PDB entry 5WME | X-ray diffraction, 2.30 A resolution | chains A and C of the 4 polymer chains in the assembly

== Chain A (and C) ==
Name: Capsid assembly scaffolding protein, Myosin-7
Source organism: Bacillus phage phi29
Notes: fragment: UNP P13848 residues 2-48, UNP P12883 residues 1729-1786; chain C of this document is another copy of the same molecule, construct and numbering; everything in this record applies to it too
UniProt: chimeric construct of P13848, P12883: residues 2-47 from P13848 (SCAF_BPPH2) positions 2-47 (same numbers); residues 48-1786 from P12883 positions 1728-1786 (offset varies)
Amino-acid sequence (109 residues; numbered -2 to 1786; 1680 numbers in that range are skipped by the numbering (no residue carries them; nothing is unmodelled there); the number before each row is that of its first residue; numbers below 1 keep their minus sign (Gly-2 is residue -2)):
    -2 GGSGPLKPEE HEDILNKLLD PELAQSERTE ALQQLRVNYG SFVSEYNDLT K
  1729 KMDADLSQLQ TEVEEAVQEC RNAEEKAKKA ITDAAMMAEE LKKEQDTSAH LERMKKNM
Disordered / not traced: -2 to 1, 1773-1786 (chain C: -2 to 0, 1774-1786)
Construct notes: expression tag (-2 to 1)
Reported in the primary citation:
  - self-association interface (contacts with another copy of this molecule): Met1730

== How chain A and chain C interact ==
Contacting residue pairs - 34 pairs, chain A then chain C:
  Glu42(A) - Glu1772(C)
  Lys1729(A) - Glu1768(C)  salt bridge
  Lys1729(A) - Leu1769(C)
  Lys1729(A) - Glu1772(C)  salt bridge
  Met1730(A) - Leu1769(C)  hydrophobic
  Asp1733(A) - Met1765(C)
  Gln1736(A) - Met1765(C)
  Leu1737(A) - Ala1758(C)
  Leu1737(A) - Ala1762(C)  hydrophobic
  Leu1737(A) - Met1765(C)  hydrophobic
  Glu1740(A) - Ala1758(C)
  Glu1740(A) - Asp1761(C)
  Ala1744(A) - Ala1751(C)
  Glu1747(A) - Glu1747(C)
  Glu1747(A) - Asn1750(C)  hydrogen bond
  Glu1747(A) - Ala1751(C)
  Glu1747(A) - Lys1754(C)
  Cys1748(A) - Ala1751(C)  hydrophobic
  Asn1750(A) - Glu1747(C)
  Ala1751(A) - Ala1744(C)
  Ala1751(A) - Glu1747(C)  hydrogen bond (backbone-side chain)
  Ala1751(A) - Cys1748(C)  hydrophobic
  Lys1754(A) - Glu1743(C)
  Lys1754(A) - Ala1744(C)
  Lys1754(A) - Glu1747(C)  salt bridge
  Ala1755(A) - Ala1744(C)
  Lys1757(A) - Glu1740(C)
  Ala1758(A) - Leu1737(C)
  Ala1758(A) - Val1741(C)  hydrophobic
  Asp1761(A) - Glu1740(C)
  Ala1762(A) - Leu1737(C)  hydrophobic
  Met1765(A) - Asp1733(C)
  Met1765(A) - Gln1736(C)
  Met1765(A) - Leu1737(C)  hydrophobic
Also at the interface, not in a pair above, chain A (23 interface residues in all): Leu46, Val1741, Glu1743, Leu1769
Also at the interface, not in a pair above, chain C (22 interface residues in all): Leu46, Met1730, Ala1755

== Summary ==
23 residues of chain A and 22 residues of chain C are in contact; the contacts include 2 hydrogen bonds and 3
salt bridges. Among the polar pairs are Lys1729(A)-Glu1768(C), Lys1729(A)-Glu1772(C) and
Lys1754(A)-Glu1747(C). From the paper: a self-association interface involving Met1730(A).
Chain A and chain C are both Capsid assembly scaffolding protein, Myosin-7 (Bacillus phage phi29); the
structure, Crystal Structure of Amino Acids 1729-1786 of Human Beta Cardiac Myosin Fused to Gp7 as
Anti-Parallel ..., was determined by X-ray diffraction together with 5WLZ, 5WJB and 5WLQ from the same study.
